Entry 4Z0E (X-ray diffraction, 1.90 A resolution); this record covers chains A and C.

Chain A:
Protein: Apical membrane antigen 1
From: Plasmodium falciparum Vietnam Oak-Knoll (FVO)
UniProt: A0A024UZE1 (A0A024UZE1_PLAFA); numbering as in UniProt (aligned over 104-438)
Chain sequence (335 residues; numbered 104 to 438; the number before each row is that of its first residue):
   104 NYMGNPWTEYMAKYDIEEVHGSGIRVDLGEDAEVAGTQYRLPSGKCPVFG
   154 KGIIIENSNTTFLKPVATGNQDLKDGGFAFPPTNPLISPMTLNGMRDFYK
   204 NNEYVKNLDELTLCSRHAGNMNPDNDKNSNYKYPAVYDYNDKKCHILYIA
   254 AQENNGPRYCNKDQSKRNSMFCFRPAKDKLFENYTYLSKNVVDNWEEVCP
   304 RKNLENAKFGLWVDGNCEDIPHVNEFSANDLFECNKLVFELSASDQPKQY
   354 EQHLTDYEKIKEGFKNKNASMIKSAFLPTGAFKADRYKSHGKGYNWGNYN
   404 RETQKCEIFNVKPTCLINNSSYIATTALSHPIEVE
Disordered / not traced: 104-107, 138, 160-162, 171-176, 229, 260-273, 352-387
Disulfide bonds: Cys149-Cys302, Cys217-Cys247, Cys320-Cys418, Cys337-Cys409

Chain C:
Protein: Rhoptry neck protein 2
Notes: engineered mutation(s): Phe2038TRN
Chain sequence (13 residues; numbered 1 to 13; the number before each row is that of its first residue):
     1 CXTTRMSPPQQIC
Disulfide bonds: Cys1-Cys13
Modified residues: TRN (nz2-tryptophan) at position 2

How chain A and chain C interact:
Contacting residue pairs (34; chain A residue first):
  Phe183(A) - TRN_2(C)
  Pro184(A) - TRN_2(C)
  Thr186(A) - TRN_2(C)
  Thr186(A) - Ile12(C)
  Thr186(A) - Cys13(C)
  Asn187(A) - Ile12(C)
  Asn187(A) - Cys13(C)  hydrogen bond (backbone-backbone)
  Pro188(A) - Ile12(C)
  Ile190(A) - Ile12(C)  hydrophobic
  Phe201(A) - Gln10(C)
  Tyr202(A) - Met6(C)  hydrophobic
  Asn205(A) - Met6(C)
  Val208(A) - Met6(C)  hydrophobic
  Gly222(A) - Arg5(C)  hydrogen bond (backbone-side chain)
  Asn223(A) - Thr3(C)
  Asn223(A) - Thr4(C)
  Asn223(A) - Arg5(C)  hydrogen bond (backbone-backbone)
  Asn223(A) - Met6(C)  hydrogen bond (side chain-backbone)
  Met224(A) - TRN_2(C)
  Met224(A) - Thr3(C)
  Met224(A) - Arg5(C)  hydrogen bond (backbone-side chain)
  Asn225(A) - TRN_2(C)
  Asn225(A) - Thr3(C)  hydrogen bond (backbone-backbone)
  Asn225(A) - Arg5(C)  hydrogen bond
  Pro226(A) - TRN_2(C)
  Pro226(A) - Arg5(C)
  Asn228(A) - Cys1(C)  hydrogen bond (side chain-backbone)
  Asn228(A) - TRN_2(C)
  Asn228(A) - Thr3(C)  hydrogen bond
  Ser232(A) - Arg5(C)  hydrogen bond (backbone-side chain)
  Tyr234(A) - Arg5(C)  hydrogen bond (backbone-side chain)
  Lys235(A) - Arg5(C)
  Tyr236(A) - TRN_2(C)
  Tyr251(A) - TRN_2(C)
Also at the interface, not in a pair above, chain A (24 interface residues in all): Pro185, Arg219, Asn233

In short:
24 residues of chain A and 9 residues of chain C are in contact; the contacts include 11 hydrogen bonds. Polar
pairs include Gly222(A)-Arg5(C), Asn223(A)-Met6(C) and Met224(A)-Arg5(C).
Here chain A is Apical membrane antigen 1 (Plasmodium falciparum Vietnam Oak-Knoll (FVO)) and chain C is
Rhoptry neck protein 2. Entry 4Z0E (Crystal structure of FVO strain Plasmodium falciparum AMA1 in complex with
the RON2hp [Phe2038TRN] peptide) was determined by X-ray diffraction, deposited together with 4Z09, 4Z0D and
4Z0F.
